3M35 - chain A; structure by X-ray diffraction, 2.20 A resolution.

Chain A:
Protein: Cationic trypsin
Organism: Bos taurus
Notes: EC 3.4.21.4
UniProt: P00760 (TRY1_BOVIN); the construct lacks a stretch of the UniProt sequence and is renumbered around it, so the offset changes along the chain: 16-34 = UniProt 24-42; 37-65 = UniProt 43-71; 69-125 = UniProt 74-130; 127-130 = UniProt 131-134; 6 more segments
Amino-acid sequence (223 residues; numbered 16 to 245 plus 4 insertion-coded residues; 11 numbers in that range are skipped by the numbering (no residue carries them; nothing is unmodelled there); the number before each row is that of its first residue):
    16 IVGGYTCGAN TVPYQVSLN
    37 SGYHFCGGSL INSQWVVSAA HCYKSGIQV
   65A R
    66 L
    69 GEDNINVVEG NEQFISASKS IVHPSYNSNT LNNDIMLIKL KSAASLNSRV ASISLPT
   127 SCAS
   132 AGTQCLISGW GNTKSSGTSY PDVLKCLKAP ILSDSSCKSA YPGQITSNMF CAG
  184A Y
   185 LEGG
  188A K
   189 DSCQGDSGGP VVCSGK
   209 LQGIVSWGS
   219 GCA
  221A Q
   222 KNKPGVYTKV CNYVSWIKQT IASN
Cystine bridges: Cys22-Cys157, Cys42-Cys58, Cys128-Cys232, Cys136-Cys201, Cys168-Cys182, Cys191-Cys220
Bound ions: Ca2+: Glu70, Asn72, Val75, Glu80
Small-molecule neighbours: M35 (1-[3-(aminomethyl)phenyl]-N-[3-fluoro-2'-(methylsulfonyl)biphenyl-4-yl]-3-(trifluoromethyl)-1H-pyrazole-5-carboxamide): Ser96, Asn97, Thr98, Leu99, Gln175, Asp189, Ser190, Cys191, Gln192, Ser195, Val213, Ser214, Trp215, Gly216, Gly219, Cys220, Gly226
Curated features (UniProtKB/Swiss-Prot):
  - active site (Charge relay system): His57, Asp102, Ser195
  - binding site (Ca(2+)): Glu70, Asn72, Val75, Glu80
  - binding site (substrate): Asp189, Ser190, Gln192, Gly193, Ser195

In short:
Bound to chain A: compound M35. Glu70, Asn72, Val75 and Glu80 coordinate Ca2+. Curated annotation (UniProt)
lists 3 active-site residues, 4 Ca2+-binding residues and 5 substrate-binding residues.
Chain A is Cationic trypsin (Bos taurus); the structure, Trypsin in complex with the inhibitor
1-[3-(aminomethyl)phenyl]-N-[3-fluoro-2'-(methylsulfonyl)biphenyl-4-yl]-3-(trifluoromethyl)-1H-pyrazole-5-carboxamide
(DPC423), was determined by X-ray diffraction.
